4K0K - chains A and I of the 23 polymer chains in the assembly; structure by X-ray diffraction, 3.40 A resolution.

== Chain A ==
Molecule: 16S ribosomal RNA
From: Thermus thermophilus
Sequence (1517 nucleotides; numbered 6 to 1522; the number before each row is that of its first residue):
     6 UGGAGAGUUU GAUCCUGGCU CAGGGUGAAC GCUGGCGGCG UGCCUAAGAC AUGCAAGUCG
    66 UGCGGGCCGC GGGAUUUUAC UCCGUGGUCA GCGGCGGACG GGUGAGUAAC GCGUGGGUGA
   126 CCUACCCGGA AGAGGGGGAC AACCCGGGGA AACUCGGGCU AAUCCCCCAU GUGGACCCGC
   186 CCCUUGGGGU GUGUCCAAAG GGCUUUGCCC GCUUCCGGAU GGGCCCGCGU CCCAUCAGCU
   246 AGUUGGUGGG GUAAUGGCCC ACCAAGGCGA CGACGGGUAG CCGGUCUGAG AGGAUGGCCG
   306 GCCACAGGGG CACUGAGACA CGGGCCCCAC UCCUACGGGA GGCAGCAGUU AGGAAUCUUC
   366 CGCAAUGGGC GCAAGCCUGA CGGAGCGACG CCGCUUGGAG GAAGAAGCCC UUCGGGGUGU
   426 AAACUCCUGA ACCCGGGACG AAACCCCCGA CGAGGGGACU GACGGUACCG GGGUAAUAGC
   486 GCCGGCCAAC UCCGUGCCAG CAGCCGCGGU AAUACGGAGG GCGCGAGCGU UACCCGGAUU
   546 CACUGGGCGU AAAGGGCGUG UAGGCGGCCU GGGGCGUCCC AUGUGAAAGA CCACGGCUCA
   606 ACCGUGGGGG AGCGUGGGAU ACGCUCAGGC UAGACGGUGG GAGAGGGUGG UGGAAUUCCC
   666 GGAGUAGCGG UGAAAUGCGC AGAUACCGGG AGGAACGCCG AUGGCGAAGG CAGCCACCUG
   726 GUCCACCCGU GACGCUGAGG CGCGAAAGCG UGGGGAGCAA ACCGGAUUAG AUACCCGGGU
   786 AGUCCACGCC CUAAACGAUG CGCGCUAGGU CUCUGGGUCU CCUGGGGGCC GAAGCUAACG
   846 CGUUAAGCGC GCCGCCUGGG GAGUACGGCC GCAAGGCUGA AACUCAAAGG AAUUGACGGG
   906 GGCCCGCACA AGCGGUGGAG CAUGUGGUUU AAUUCGAAGC AACGCGAAGA ACCUUACCAG
   966 GCCUUGACAU GCUAGGGAAC CCGGGUGAAA GCCUGGGGUG CCCCGCGAGG GGAGCCCUAG
  1026 CACAGGUGCU GCAUGGCCGU CGUCAGCUCG UGCCGUGAGG UGUUGGGUUA AGUCCCGCAA
  1086 CGAGCGCAAC CCCCGCCGUU AGUUGCCAGC GGUUCGGCCG GGCACUCUAA CGGGACUGCC
  1146 CGCGAAAGCG GGAGGAAGGA GGGGACGACG UCUGGUCAGC AUGGCCCUUA CGGCCUGGGC
  1206 GACACACGUG CUACAAUGCC CACUACAAAG CGAUGCCACC CGGCAACGGG GAGCUAAUCG
  1266 CAAAAAGGUG GGCCCAGUUC GGAUUGGGGU CUGCAACCCG ACCCCAUGAA GCCGGAAUCG
  1326 CUAGUAAUCG CGGAUCAGCC AUGCCGCGGU GAAUACGUUC CCGGGCCUUG UACACACCGC
  1386 CCGUCACGCC AUGGGAGCGG GCUCUACCCG AAGUCGCCGG GAGCCUACGG GCAGGCGCCG
  1446 AGGGUAGGGC CCGUGACUGG GGCGAAGUCG UAACAAGGUA GCUGUACCGG AAGGUGCGGC
  1506 UGGAUCACCU CCUUUCU
Disordered / not traced: 1512-1517
Differences from the reference sequence: conflict A79 (G131378 in 55771382)

== Chain I ==
Name: 30S ribosomal protein S9
From: Thermus thermophilus
Reference sequence: P80374 (RS9_THET8); numbering as in UniProt (aligned over 2-128)
Chain sequence (127 residues; numbered 2 to 128; the number before each row is that of its first residue):
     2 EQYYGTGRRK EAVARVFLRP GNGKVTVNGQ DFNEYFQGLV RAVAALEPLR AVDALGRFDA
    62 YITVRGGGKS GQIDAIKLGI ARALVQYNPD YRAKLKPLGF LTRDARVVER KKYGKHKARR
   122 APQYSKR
Differences from the reference sequence: conflict Arg58 (His in P80374)

== How chain A and chain I interact ==
Contacting residue pairs (128; chain A residue first):
  G920(A) - Gln124(I)  hydrogen bond to the base
  U921(A) - Gln124(I)  hydrogen bond to the sugar
  G944(A) - Lys127(I)  hydrogen bond to the sugar
  C945(A) - Tyr125(I)  hydrogen bond to the sugar
  A946(A) - Tyr125(I)  hydrogen bond to the phosphate
  C948(A) - Ser126(I)  hydrogen bond to the base
  C948(A) - Arg128(I)  hydrogen bond to the base
  C1099(A) - Val108(I)  sugar contact
  G1100(A) - Arg104(I)  hydrogen bond to the phosphate
  C1101(A) - Arg9(I)  salt bridge to the phosphate
  C1101(A) - Arg83(I)  hydrogen bond to the phosphate
  C1101(A) - Arg104(I)  salt bridge to the phosphate
  C1102(A) - Arg9(I)  salt bridge to the phosphate
  C1102(A) - Arg83(I)  salt bridge to the phosphate
  G1110(A) - Arg16(I)  hydrogen bond to the sugar
  G1110(A) - Arg66(I)  sugar contact
  C1111(A) - Arg16(I)  hydrogen bond to the phosphate
  C1111(A) - Arg66(I)  salt bridge to the phosphate
  C1112(A) - Phe18(I)  phosphate contact
  C1112(A) - Tyr62(I)  hydrogen bond to the phosphate
  A1113(A) - Gln3(I)  hydrogen bond to the sugar
  A1113(A) - Phe18(I)  sugar contact
  A1113(A) - Arg20(I)  salt bridge to the phosphate
  A1113(A) - Tyr62(I)  sugar contact
  G1114(A) - Glu2(I)  phosphate contact
  G1114(A) - Arg20(I)  salt bridge to the phosphate
  C1130(A) - Tyr5(I)  hydrogen bond to the sugar
  C1130(A) - Thr7(I)  phosphate contact
  C1130(A) - Arg16(I)  hydrogen bond to the base
  U1131(A) - Thr7(I)  hydrogen bond to the phosphate
  U1131(A) - Arg9(I)  phosphate contact
  U1131(A) - Val14(I)  phosphate contact
  U1131(A) - Arg16(I)  hydrogen bond to the sugar
  C1132(A) - Arg9(I)  salt bridge to the phosphate
  C1132(A) - Val14(I)  phosphate contact
  G1159(A) - Lys97(I)  salt bridge to the phosphate
  G1160(A) - Arg93(I)  salt bridge to the phosphate
  G1160(A) - Lys97(I)  salt bridge to the phosphate
  A1161(A) - Arg93(I)  salt bridge to the phosphate
  A1161(A) - Leu102(I)  sugar contact
  A1161(A) - Thr103(I)  hydrogen bond to the phosphate
  A1161(A) - Arg104(I)  hydrogen bond to the sugar
  A1162(A) - Thr103(I)  hydrogen bond to the phosphate
  G1168(A) - Glu110(I)  sugar contact
  G1168(A) - Arg111(I)  sugar contact
  G1168(A) - Lys113(I)  hydrogen bond to the phosphate
  G1168(A) - Arg120(I)  salt bridge to the phosphate
  G1169(A) - Arg111(I)  hydrogen bond to the sugar
  G1169(A) - Lys113(I)  salt bridge to the phosphate
  A1170(A) - Tyr114(I)  hydrogen bond to the phosphate
  C1212(A) - Arg128(I)  phosphate contact
  G1213(A) - Ser126(I)  phosphate contact
  G1213(A) - Arg128(I)  salt bridge to the phosphate
  U1214(A) - Gln124(I)  hydrogen bond to the phosphate
  U1214(A) - Tyr125(I)  phosphate contact
  U1214(A) - Ser126(I)  phosphate contact
  G1215(A) - His117(I)  salt bridge to the phosphate
  G1215(A) - Pro123(I)  phosphate contact
  G1215(A) - Gln124(I)  hydrogen bond to the phosphate
  C1231(A) - Tyr36(I)  hydrogen bond to the sugar
  C1231(A) - Gly68(I)  base contact
  C1231(A) - Gly69(I)  base contact
  C1231(A) - Lys70(I)  hydrogen bond to the sugar
  C1231(A) - Gln73(I)  hydrogen bond to the sugar
  A1232(A) - Val65(I)  phosphate contact
  A1232(A) - Arg66(I)  phosphate contact
  A1232(A) - Gly67(I)  sugar contact
  A1232(A) - Gly68(I)  phosphate contact
  A1232(A) - Gln73(I)  phosphate contact
  A1233(A) - Glu12(I)  phosphate contact
  A1233(A) - Gly67(I)  phosphate contact
  A1233(A) - Gly68(I)  base contact
  A1234(A) - Glu12(I)  phosphate contact
  G1272(A) - Leu40(I)  sugar contact
  G1272(A) - Lys70(I)  base contact
  G1273(A) - Gln38(I)  hydrogen bond to the sugar
  G1273(A) - Gly39(I)  sugar contact
  G1273(A) - Leu40(I)  sugar contact
  U1274(A) - Gln38(I)  sugar contact
  C1324(A) - Gln124(I)  sugar contact
  C1324(A) - Tyr125(I)  phosphate contact
  G1325(A) - Arg121(I)  sugar contact
  G1325(A) - Ala122(I)  hydrogen bond to the sugar
  G1325(A) - Pro123(I)  sugar contact
  G1325(A) - Tyr125(I)  phosphate contact
  C1326(A) - Lys116(I)  salt bridge to the phosphate
  C1326(A) - Arg120(I)  sugar contact
  C1326(A) - Ala122(I)  phosphate contact
  U1327(A) - Arg120(I)  salt bridge to the phosphate
  A1328(A) - Arg120(I)  salt bridge to the phosphate
  G1329(A) - Arg10(I)  hydrogen bond to the base
  G1329(A) - Arg107(I)  hydrogen bond to the base
  G1329(A) - Val108(I)  sugar contact
  G1329(A) - Val109(I)  sugar contact
  U1330(A) - Val109(I)  phosphate contact
  U1330(A) - Glu110(I)  hydrogen bond to the phosphate
  U1330(A) - Arg120(I)  phosphate contact
  A1331(A) - Lys118(I)  salt bridge to the phosphate
  A1331(A) - Arg120(I)  hydrogen bond to the phosphate
  A1331(A) - Arg121(I)  hydrogen bond to the phosphate
  A1332(A) - Lys118(I)  salt bridge to the phosphate
  A1332(A) - Arg121(I)  salt bridge to the phosphate
  U1333(A) - Lys118(I)  base contact
  C1349(A) - His117(I)  salt bridge to the phosphate
  C1350(A) - Lys112(I)  salt bridge to the phosphate
  C1350(A) - Tyr114(I)  phosphate contact
  C1350(A) - Gly115(I)  hydrogen bond to the phosphate
  C1350(A) - Lys116(I)  phosphate contact
  G1351(A) - Arg111(I)  salt bridge to the phosphate
  G1351(A) - Lys112(I)  salt bridge to the phosphate
  G1351(A) - Lys113(I)  phosphate contact
  G1351(A) - Tyr114(I)  hydrogen bond to the phosphate
  C1352(A) - Arg111(I)  phosphate contact
  C1352(A) - Lys112(I)  hydrogen bond to the phosphate
  G1353(A) - Glu12(I)  phosphate contact
  G1353(A) - Val109(I)  base contact
  G1354(A) - Lys11(I)  phosphate contact
  G1354(A) - Gly68(I)  phosphate contact
  G1354(A) - Gly69(I)  phosphate contact
  G1354(A) - Val109(I)  phosphate contact
  U1355(A) - Lys11(I)  salt bridge to the phosphate
  U1355(A) - Gly69(I)  phosphate contact
  U1355(A) - Lys70(I)  phosphate contact
  U1355(A) - Ser71(I)  hydrogen bond to the phosphate
  U1355(A) - Gly72(I)  hydrogen bond to the phosphate
  G1356(A) - Lys11(I)  hydrogen bond to the base
  G1356(A) - Arg42(I)  phosphate contact
  G1356(A) - Ser71(I)  hydrogen bond to the phosphate
Interface residues without a listed pair, chain A (57 interface residues in all): G919, A947, C1171
Interface residues without a listed pair, chain I (56 interface residues in all): Ala106, Ala119

== Summary ==
57 residues of chain A face 56 of chain I across their interface, with 42 hydrogen bonds and 27 salt bridges.
Polar pairs include G920(A)-Gln124(I), C948(A)-Ser126(I) and C948(A)-Arg128(I).
Here chain A is 16S ribosomal RNA and chain I is 30S ribosomal protein S9, both from Thermus thermophilus.
Entry 4K0K (Crystal structure of the Thermus thermophilus 30S ribosomal subunit complexed with a serine-ASL
and mRNA containing ...) was determined by X-ray diffraction, deposited together with 4JV5 and 4JYA.
